Entry 7P2U (X-ray diffraction, 1.80 A resolution); this record covers chain A.

[Chain A]
Protein: Histone deacetylase 8
Organism: Schistosoma mansoni
UniProt: A5H660 (A5H660_SCHMA); numbering as in UniProt (aligned over 1-440)
Chain sequence (440 residues; numbered 1 to 440; the number before each row is that of its first residue):
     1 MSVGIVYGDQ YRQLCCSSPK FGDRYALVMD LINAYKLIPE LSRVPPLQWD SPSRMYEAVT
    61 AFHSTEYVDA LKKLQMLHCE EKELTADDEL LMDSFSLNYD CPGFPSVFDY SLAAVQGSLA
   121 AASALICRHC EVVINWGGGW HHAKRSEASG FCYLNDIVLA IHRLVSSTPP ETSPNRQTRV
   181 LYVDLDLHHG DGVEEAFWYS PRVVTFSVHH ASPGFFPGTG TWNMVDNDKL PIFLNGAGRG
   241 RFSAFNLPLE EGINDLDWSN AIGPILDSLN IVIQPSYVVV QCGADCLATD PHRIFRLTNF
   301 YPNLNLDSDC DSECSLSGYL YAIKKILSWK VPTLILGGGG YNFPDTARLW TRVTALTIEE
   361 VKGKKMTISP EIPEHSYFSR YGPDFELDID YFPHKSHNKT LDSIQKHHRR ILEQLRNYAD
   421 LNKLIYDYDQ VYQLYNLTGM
Not modelled in the structure: 169-176, 303-314, 396-401, 436-440
Construct notes: conflict Lys395 (Glu in A5H660)
Ion coordination: K+ site 1: Asp184, Asp186, His188, Ser207, Val208; Zn2+: Asp186, His188, Asp285 (together with l(+)-tartaric acid); K+ site 2: Phe197, Ser200, Val203, Ser243
Small-molecule neighbours: 4WB (5-[[(2R)-2-(3-chlorophenyl)-1'-methyl-spiro[2H-indole-3,4'-piperidine]-1-yl]methyl]-N-oxidanyl-thiophene-2-carboxamide): Lys144, His189, Glu194, Glu195, Trp198, Tyr199, Thr219, Gly220, Thr221, Leu234, Asn246
What the authors report for this chain:
  - binding site for 4WB: His189, Glu194, Glu195, Trp198, Thr219, Gly220, Thr221, Leu234, Asn246
  - allosteric site: Glu195, Trp198, Thr219, Leu234
  - mutagenesis - W198A: decreased catalytic activity
  - mutagenesis - W198A: abolished binding to 4WB
  - mutagenesis - W198A: decreased binding to NF2886
  - specificity-determining residues: Glu195, Trp198 (by similarity / conservation)
  - catalytic residues: Asp186, His188, Asp285, Tyr341 (citing earlier work)
  - conformationally variable residues (loop rearrangement): Lys20, Glu80 to Thr85, Leu97 to Ser106, His210 to Ser243, His292, Tyr341

[In short]
Bound to chain A: compound 4WB. The K+ site 1 is built by Asp184, Asp186, His188, Ser207 and Val208. The Zn2+
site is built by Asp186, His188 and Asp285. The paper reports catalytic residues Asp186, His188 and Asp285
among others; W198A reduces catalytic activity.
Chain A is Histone deacetylase 8 (Schistosoma mansoni); the structure, Crystal structure of Schistosoma
mansoni HDAC8 in complex with a 3-chlorophenyl-spiroindoline capped hydroxamate-based inhibitor, bound to ...,
was determined by X-ray diffraction together with 7POZ, 7P2S, 7P2T and 7P2V from the same study.
